3ZYF - chains A and B; structure by X-ray diffraction, 1.94 A resolution.

[Chain A (and B)]
Molecule: Pa-I galactophilic lectin
Source organism: Pseudomonas aeruginosa
Notes: chain B of this document is another copy of the same molecule, construct and numbering; everything in this record applies to it too
Reference sequence: Q05097 (PA1L_PSEAE); residues 0-121 here correspond to UniProt positions 1-122 (UniProt number = residue number + 1)
Chain sequence (122 residues; each row starts with the number of its first residue; numbering starts at 0):
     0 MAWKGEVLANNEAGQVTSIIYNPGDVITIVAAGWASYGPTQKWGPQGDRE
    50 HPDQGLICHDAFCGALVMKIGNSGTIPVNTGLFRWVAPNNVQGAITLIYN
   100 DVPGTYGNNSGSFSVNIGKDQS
Not modelled in the structure: 0
Metal / ion sites: Ca2+: Y36, D100, T104, N107, N108 (together with 4-nitrophenyl beta-D-galactopyranoside)
Small-molecule neighbours: 4-nitrophenyl beta-D-galactopyranoside (147): Y36, G37, P38, H50, P51, Q53, C62, D100, V101, T104, N107
What the authors report for this chain:
  - binding site for 4-nitrophenyl beta-D-galactopyranoside: Y36, P38, H50

[How chain A and chain B interact]
Contacting residue pairs (39):
  T27(A) - T27(B)
  I28(A) - V29(B)
  V29(A) - I28(B)
  V29(A) - V29(B)  hydrophobic
  V29(A) - G80(B)
  A30(A) - T79(B)  hydrogen bond (backbone-side chain)
  A31(A) - Q45(B)
  A31(A) - T79(B)
  G32(A) - Q45(B)
  W33(A) - Q45(B)
  W33(A) - G46(B)
  W33(A) - R48(B)
  W33(A) - F61(B)  hydrophobic
  Q40(A) - E49(B)
  K41(A) - R48(B)
  G43(A) - Q45(B)
  P44(A) - Q45(B)
  Q45(A) - A31(B)
  Q45(A) - G32(B)
  Q45(A) - W33(B)
  Q45(A) - G43(B)
  Q45(A) - P44(B)
  G46(A) - W33(B)
  R48(A) - W33(B)
  R48(A) - K41(B)
  F61(A) - W33(B)  hydrophobic
  T79(A) - A30(B)  hydrogen bond (side chain-backbone)
  T79(A) - A31(B)
  T79(A) - T79(B)
  F82(A) - N115(B)
  F82(A) - G117(B)
  R83(A) - A1(B)
  R83(A) - G117(B)
  R83(A) - K118(B)
  N115(A) - F82(B)
  G117(A) - F82(B)
  G117(A) - R83(B)
  K118(A) - R83(B)  hydrogen bond (backbone-side chain)
  Q120(A) - Q120(B)  hydrogen bond
Interface residues without a listed pair, chain A (27 interface residues in all): A1, E49, G80, L81, I116
Interface residues without a listed pair, chain B (27 interface residues in all): Q40, L81, I116

[Overview]
The chain A/chain B interface involves 27 residues from each chain; the contacts include 4 hydrogen bonds.
Polar contacts include A30(A)-T79(B), K118(A)-R83(B) and Q120(A)-Q120(B). Chain A binds 4-nitrophenyl
beta-D-galactopyranoside. Y36(A), D100(A), T104(A), N107(A) and N108(A) coordinate Ca2+. From the paper: a
binding site for 4-nitrophenyl beta-D-galactopyranoside at Y36(A), P38(A) and H50(A).
Chain A and chain B are both Pa-I galactophilic lectin (Pseudomonas aeruginosa); the structure, Crystal
structure of pa-il lectin complexed with npg at 1.9 A resolution, was determined by X-ray diffraction,
deposited together with 3ZYB.
